Entry 8V1F (X-ray diffraction, 2.19 A resolution); this record covers chains A and B.

# Chain A
Molecule: Transmembrane protease serine 2 non-catalytic chain
From: Homo sapiens
Notes: fragment: SRCR domain non-catalytic chain residues 148-254
UniProtKB: O15393 (TMPS2_HUMAN); residue numbers follow UniProt; this construct covers 148-255
Amino-acid sequence (110 residues; numbered 146 to 255; the number before each row is that of its first residue):
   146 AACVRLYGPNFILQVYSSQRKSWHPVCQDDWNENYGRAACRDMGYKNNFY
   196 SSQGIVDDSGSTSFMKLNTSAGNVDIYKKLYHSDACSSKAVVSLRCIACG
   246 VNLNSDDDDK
Unresolved in the structure: 146, 252-255
Differences from the reference sequence: expression tag (146-147); engineered mutation Asp251 (Ser in O15393), Asp252 (Arg in O15393), Asp253 (Gln in O15393), Asp254 (Ser in O15393), Lys255 (Arg in O15393)
Cystine bridges: Cys172-Cys231, Cys185-Cys241
Covalent attachments: N-acetylglucosamine (NAG) linked to Asn213
Residues lining bound ligands: tris(hydroxyethyl)aminomethane (TAM): Asn177, Asn179, Tyr180, Asn218, Val219, Ile221, Lys224
Swiss-Prot annotation at these positions:
  - glycosylation (N-linked (GlcNAc...) asparagine): Asn213, Asn249

# Chain B
Molecule: Transmembrane protease serine 2
From: Homo sapiens
Notes: fragment: Peptidase S1 domain residues 256-492
UniProtKB: O15393 (TMPS2_HUMAN); residues 256-492 here = UniProt positions 256-492
Amino-acid sequence (249 residues; each row starts with the number of its first residue):
   256 IVGGESALPGAWPWQVSLHVQNVHVCGGSIITPEWIVTAAHCVEKPLNNP
   306 WHWTAFAGILRQSFMFYGAGYQVEKVISHPNYDSKTKNNDIALMKLQKPL
   356 TFNDLVKPVCLPNPGMMLQPEQLCWISGWGATEEKGKTSEVLNAAKVLLI
   406 ETQRCNSRYVYDNLITPAMICAGFLQGNVDSCQGDSGGPLVTSKNNIWWL
   456 IGDTSWGSGCAKAYRPGVYGNVMVFTDWIYRQMRADGEFVEHHHHHHHH
Unresolved in the structure: 497-504
Differences from the reference sequence: expression tag (493-504)
Cystine bridges: Cys281-Cys297, Cys410-Cys426, Cys437-Cys465
Residues lining bound ligands:
  - 6-oxidanylnaphthalene-2-carboximidamide (7R8): Asp435, Ser436, Cys437, Gln438, Ser441, Thr459, Ser460, Trp461, Gly462, Ser463, Gly464, Cys465, Arg470, Pro471, Gly472
  - tris(hydroxyethyl)aminomethane (TAM), molecule 1: Val280, Cys281, His296, Cys297, Leu302, Gln438, Gly439, Asp440, Ser441
  - tris(hydroxyethyl)aminomethane (TAM), molecule 2: Gly313, Ile314, Leu315, Arg316, Phe319, Leu360
Swiss-Prot annotation at these positions:
  - active site (Charge relay system): His296, Asp345, Ser441
  - mutagenesis: Arg316 (R316A: No effect on catalytic activity or HKU1-CoV viral entry), Lys340 (K340D: No effect on HKU1-CoV viral entry), Thr341 (T341A/S: No effect on catalytic activity or HKU1-CoV viral entry), Arg409 (R409A/T: No effect on catalytic activity. Reduces HKU1-CoV viral entry), Ser412 (S412A/N: No effect on catalytic activity. Reduces HKU1-CoV viral entry), Arg413 (R413A/K/V: No effect on catalytic activity. Reduces HKU1-CoV viral entry), Tyr414 (Y414A/S/L/R: No effect on catalytic activity. Almost abolishes S protein-binding and HKU1-CoV viral entry), Val415 (V415I: No effect on HKU1-CoV viral entry), Tyr416 (Y416A: No effect on catalytic activity. Almost abolishes HKU1-CoV viral entry), Asp417 (D417A/N: No effect on catalytic activity. Almost abolishes HKU1-CoV viral entry), Leu419 (L419R/A/M: No effect on catalytic activity. Abolishes HKU1-CoV viral entry), Leu430 (L430R: No effect on catalytic activity. Abolishes HKU1-CoV viral entry), 9 further mutagenesis entries in UniProt

# Interface between chain A and chain B
Contacting residue pairs (46; chain A residue first):
  Arg150(A) - Pro369(B)
  Leu151(A) - Asn368(B)
  Leu151(A) - Pro369(B)
  Tyr152(A) - Pro369(B)
  Tyr152(A) - Gly370(B)
  Gly153(A) - Asn368(B)  hydrogen bond (backbone-side chain)
  Gly153(A) - Pro369(B)  hydrogen bond (backbone-backbone)
  Gly153(A) - Gly370(B)
  Pro154(A) - Gly370(B)
  Pro154(A) - Asn450(B)  hydrogen bond (backbone-side chain)
  Pro154(A) - Trp454(B)  hydrophobic
  Asn155(A) - Asn450(B)  hydrogen bond
  Phe156(A) - Asn368(B)
  Phe156(A) - Ile452(B)  hydrophobic
  Phe156(A) - Trp454(B)  hydrophobic
  Arg186(A) - Arg489(B)
  Asp187(A) - Arg489(B)  hydrogen bond (backbone-side chain)
  Met188(A) - Tyr485(B)
  Met188(A) - Met488(B)
  Gly189(A) - Tyr485(B)
  Gly189(A) - Met488(B)
  Gly189(A) - Arg489(B)
  Tyr190(A) - Leu366(B)
  Tyr190(A) - Tyr485(B)  hydrophobic
  Arg240(A) - Cys365(B)
  Arg240(A) - Ile452(B)
  Ile242(A) - Ile286(B)
  Ala243(A) - Pro363(B)
  Cys244(A) - Pro363(B)
  Cys244(A) - Val364(B)
  Cys244(A) - Cys365(B)  disulfide
  Gly245(A) - Pro363(B)  hydrogen bond (backbone-backbone)
  Gly245(A) - Cys365(B)
  Gly245(A) - Ile452(B)
  Gly245(A) - Trp453(B)  hydrogen bond (backbone-backbone)
  Val246(A) - Pro268(B)
  Val246(A) - Trp269(B)
  Val246(A) - Lys362(B)
  Asn247(A) - Gly265(B)
  Asn247(A) - Ala266(B)
  Asn247(A) - Lys362(B)
  Asn247(A) - Trp453(B)
  Leu248(A) - Pro264(B)
  Leu248(A) - Gly265(B)  hydrogen bond (backbone-backbone)
  Leu248(A) - Asp359(B)
  Ser250(A) - Trp453(B)
Other interface residues (no listed pair), chain A (24 interface residues in all): Lys191, Asn193, Asp251
Other interface residues (no listed pair), chain B (29 interface residues in all): Thr287, Pro288, Glu289, Leu360, Met371, Lys449, Asn451
Inter-chain disulfides: Cys244(A)-Cys365(B)

# Summary
24 residues of chain A and 29 residues of chain B are in contact, with 1 disulfide bond and 8 hydrogen bonds.
Polar pairs include Gly153(A)-Asn368(B), Pro154(A)-Asn450(B) and Asn155(A)-Asn450(B). Bound to chain A:
tris(hydroxyethyl)aminomethane. Bound to chain B: tris(hydroxyethyl)aminomethane and
6-oxidanylnaphthalene-2-carboximidamide.
Chain A is Transmembrane protease serine 2 non-catalytic chain and chain B is Transmembrane protease serine 2,
both from Homo sapiens; the structure, TMPRSS2 complexed with the noncovalent inhibitor 6-amidino-2-napthol,
was determined by X-ray diffraction (same publication as 9E83 and 8V04).
